2XY5 - chains A and C of the 3 polymer chains in the assembly; structure by X-ray diffraction, 2.22 A resolution.

Chain A:
Protein: DNA polymerase I
From: Geobacillus stearothermophilus
Notes: EC 2.7.7.7
UniProtKB: E1C9K5 (E1C9K5_BACST); residues 297-876 here correspond to UniProt positions 1-580 (UniProt number = residue number - 296)
Amino-acid sequence (581 residues; each row starts with the number of its first residue):
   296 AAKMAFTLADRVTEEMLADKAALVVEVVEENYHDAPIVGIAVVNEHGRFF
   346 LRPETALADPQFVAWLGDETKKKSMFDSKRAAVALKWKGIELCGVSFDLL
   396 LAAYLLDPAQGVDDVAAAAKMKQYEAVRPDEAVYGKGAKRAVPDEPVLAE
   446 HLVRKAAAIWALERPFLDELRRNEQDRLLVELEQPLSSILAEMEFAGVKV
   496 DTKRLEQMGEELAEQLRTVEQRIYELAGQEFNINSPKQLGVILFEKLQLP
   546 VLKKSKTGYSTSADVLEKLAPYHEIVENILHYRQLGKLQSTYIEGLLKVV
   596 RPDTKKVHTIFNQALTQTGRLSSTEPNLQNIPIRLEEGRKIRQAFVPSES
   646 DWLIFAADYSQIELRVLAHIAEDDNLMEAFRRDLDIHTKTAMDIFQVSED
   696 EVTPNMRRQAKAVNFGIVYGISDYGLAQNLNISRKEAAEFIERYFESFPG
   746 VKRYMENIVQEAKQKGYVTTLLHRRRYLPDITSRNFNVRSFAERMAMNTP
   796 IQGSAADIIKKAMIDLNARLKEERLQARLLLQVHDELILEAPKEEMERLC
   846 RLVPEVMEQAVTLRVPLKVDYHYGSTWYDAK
Construct notes: expression tag (296)

Chain C:
Molecule: 10-nt DNA strand
Sequence (10 nucleotides; each row starts with the number of its first residue):
     4 AGGGAXGGTC
Modified positions: SAY ([(2R,3S,5R)-3-hydroxy-5-(3-hydroxy-4-methanoyl-phenyl)oxolan-2-yl]methyl dihydrogen phosphate) at position 9
Covalently attached groups: ethane-1,2-diamine (EDN) linked to SAY_9
Metal / ion sites: Cu+: SAY_9 (together with ethane-1,2-diamine) (shared with 1 residue of chain B)

How chain A and chain C interact:
Pairs across the interface - 31 pairs, chain A then chain C:
  Asn-527(A) / DG11(C)  phosphate contact
  Asn-529(A) / DG11(C)  sugar contact
  Ser-530(A) / DG11(C)  phosphate contact
  Ser-530(A) / DT12(C)  hydrogen bond to the phosphate
  Pro-531(A) / DG11(C)  phosphate contact
  Lys-582(A) / DG7(C)  base contact
  Ser-585(A) / SAY_9(C)  hydrogen bond to the phosphate
  Ser-585(A) / DG10(C)  phosphate contact
  Thr-586(A) / SAY_9(C)  sugar contact
  Leu-610(A) / DG6(C)  phosphate contact
  Leu-610(A) / DG7(C)  phosphate contact
  Thr-611(A) / DG6(C)  phosphate contact
  Gln-612(A) / DG5(C)  phosphate contact
  Gln-612(A) / DG6(C)  hydrogen bond to the phosphate
  Arg-615(A) / DG5(C)  hydrogen bond to the base
  Ser-617(A) / DG6(C)  phosphate contact
  Ser-617(A) / DG7(C)  hydrogen bond to the phosphate
  Ser-618(A) / DG7(C)  sugar contact
  Thr-619(A) / DG7(C)  sugar contact
  Thr-619(A) / DA8(C)  phosphate contact
  Glu-620(A) / DA8(C)  hydrogen bond to the phosphate
  Asn-622(A) / DG7(C)  hydrogen bond to the sugar
  Asn-625(A) / DG6(C)  base contact
  Tyr-714(A) / DA4(C)  stacking on the base
  Arg-771(A) / DG5(C)  salt bridge to the phosphate
  Phe-786(A) / DG5(C)  phosphate contact
  Arg-789(A) / DA4(C)  sugar contact
  Met-790(A) / DG5(C)  phosphate contact
  Asn-793(A) / DA4(C)  sugar contact
  Gln-797(A) / DA4(C)  base contact
  Gln-797(A) / DG5(C)  hydrogen bond to the sugar
Also at the interface, not in a pair above, chain A (29 interface residues in all): Lys-532, Gly-590, Thr-613, Pro-621, His-829

In short:
Chain A and chain C form an interface of 29 and 9 residues respectively; the contacts include 8 hydrogen
bonds, 1 salt bridge and 1 aromatic stacking contact. Polar pairs include Arg-615(A)/DG5(C), Asn-622(A)/DG7(C)
and Gln-797(A)/DG5(C). Ethane-1,2-diamine is covalently linked to SAY_9(C).
Chain A is DNA polymerase I (Geobacillus stearothermophilus) and chain C is a 10-nt DNA strand; the structure,
Crystal structure of an artificial salen-copper basepair in complex with fragment DNA polymerase I from
Bacillus ..., was determined by X-ray diffraction (same publication as 2XY6 and 2XY7).
